Entry 1SE4 (X-ray diffraction, 1.90 A resolution); this record covers chain A.

# Chain A
Name: Staphylococcal enterotoxin B
From: Staphylococcus aureus
UniProtKB: P01552 (ETXB_STAAU); residues 1-239 here correspond to UniProt positions 28-266 (UniProt number = residue number + 27)
Chain sequence (239 residues; row label = number of the first residue in the row):
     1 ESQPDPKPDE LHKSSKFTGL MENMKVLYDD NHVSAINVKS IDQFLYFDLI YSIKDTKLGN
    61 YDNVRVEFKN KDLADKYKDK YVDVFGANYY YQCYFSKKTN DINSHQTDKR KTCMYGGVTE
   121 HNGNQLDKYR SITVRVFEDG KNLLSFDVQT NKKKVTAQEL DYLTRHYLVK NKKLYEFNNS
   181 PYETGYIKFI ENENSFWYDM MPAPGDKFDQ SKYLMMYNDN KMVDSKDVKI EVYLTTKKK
Cystine bridges: C93-C113

# Overview
Chain A is Staphylococcal enterotoxin B (Staphylococcus aureus); the structure, Staphylococcal enterotoxin B
complexed with lactose, was determined by X-ray diffraction, deposited together with 1SE3 and 1SE2.
